PDB entry 8KD5 | electron microscopy, 2.90 A resolution | chains R and Y of the 16 polymer chains in the assembly

# Chain R
Protein: Histone H2B 1.1
From: Xenopus laevis
Reference sequence: P02281 (H2B11_XENLA); residues 1-122 here correspond to UniProt positions 5-126 (UniProt number = residue number + 4)
Chain sequence (122 residues; row label = number of the first residue in the row):
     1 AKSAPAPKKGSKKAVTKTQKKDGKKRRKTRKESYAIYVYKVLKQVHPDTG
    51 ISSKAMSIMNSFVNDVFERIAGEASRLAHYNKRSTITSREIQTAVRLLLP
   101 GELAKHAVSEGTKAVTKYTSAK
Disordered / not traced: 1-27, 121-122
Construct notes: engineered mutation Thr29 (Ser33 in P02281)
UniProt features mapped onto this chain:
  - modified residue: Lys2 (N6-acetyllysine), Lys9 (N6-acetyllysine), Ser11 (Phosphoserine), Lys12 (N6-acetyllysine), Lys17 (N6-acetyllysine)
  - glycosylation: Ser109 (O-linked (GlcNAc) serine)
  - cross-link: Lys117 (Glycyl lysine isopeptide (Lys-Gly) (interchain with G-Cter in ubiquitin))

# Chain Y
Molecule: 187bp DNA
Sequence (187 nucleotides; numbered -93 to 93; the number before each row is that of its first residue; numbers below 1 keep their minus sign (DG-93 is residue -93)):
   -93 GGACCCTATACGCGGCCGCCCTGGAGAATCCCGGTGCCGAGGCCGCTCAA
   -43 TTGGTCGTAGACAGCTCTAGCACCGCTTAAACGCACGTACGCGCTGTCCC
     7 CCGCGTTTTAACCGCCAAGGGGATTACTCCCTAGTCTCCAGGCACGTGTC
    57 AGATATATACATCCTGTTCTAGAGCGGCCGCCACCGC
Disordered / not traced: -93 to -76, 85-93

# Chain R / chain Y interface
Contacting residue pairs - 15 pairs, chain R then chain Y:
  Thr29(R) with DT30(Y), hydrogen bond to the phosphate
  Arg30(R) with DC-46(Y), sugar contact
  Tyr39(R) with DG-53(Y), hydrogen bond to the phosphate; DG-52(Y), phosphate contact
  Gly50(R) with DG-53(Y), phosphate contact
  Ile51(R) with DA-54(Y), sugar contact; DG-53(Y), hydrogen bond to the phosphate
  Ser52(R) with DA-54(Y), phosphate contact
  Ser53(R) with DA-54(Y), hydrogen bond to the phosphate
  Lys82(R) with DG-34(Y), phosphate contact
  Arg83(R) with DG-34(Y), phosphate contact; DA-33(Y), salt bridge to the phosphate
  Ser84(R) with DA-35(Y), phosphate contact; DG-34(Y), hydrogen bond to the phosphate
  Thr85(R) with DG-34(Y), hydrogen bond to the phosphate
Also at the interface, not in a pair above, chain R (12 interface residues in all): Lys54

# Overview
12 residues of chain R face 8 of chain Y across their interface; the contacts include 6 hydrogen bonds and 1
salt bridge. Polar pairs include Thr29(R)-DT30(Y), Tyr39(R)-DG-53(Y) and Ile51(R)-DG-53(Y).
Chain R is Histone H2B 1.1 (Xenopus laevis) and chain Y is 187bp DNA; the structure, Rpd3S in complex with
nucleosome with H3K36MLA modification and 187bp DNA, class2, was determined by electron microscopy together
with 8KC7, 8KD2, 8KD3, 8KD4, 8KD6 and 8KD7 from the same study.
